PDB entry 6WRQ | X-ray diffraction, 1.85 A resolution | chain A

[Chain A]
Protein: Tyrosine--tRNA ligase
Source organism: Methanocaldococcus jannaschii (strain ATCC 43067 / DSM 2661 / JAL-1 / JCM 10045 / NBRC 100440)
Notes: EC 6.1.1.1
Reference sequence: Q57834 (SYY_METJA); residues 1-306 here = UniProt positions 1-306
Amino-acid sequence (314 residues; numbered 1 to 314; the number before each row is that of its first residue):
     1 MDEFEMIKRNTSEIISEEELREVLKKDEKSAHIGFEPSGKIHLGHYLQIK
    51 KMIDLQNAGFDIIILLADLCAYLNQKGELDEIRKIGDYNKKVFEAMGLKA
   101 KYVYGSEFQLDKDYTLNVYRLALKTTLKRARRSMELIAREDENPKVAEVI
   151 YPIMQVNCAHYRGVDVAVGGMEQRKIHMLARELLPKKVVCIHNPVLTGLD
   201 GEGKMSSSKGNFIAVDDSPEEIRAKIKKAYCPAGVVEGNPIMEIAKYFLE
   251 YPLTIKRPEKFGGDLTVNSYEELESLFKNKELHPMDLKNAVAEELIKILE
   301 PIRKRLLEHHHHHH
Unresolved in the structure: 311-314
Sequence notes: engineered mutation His-32 (Tyr in Q57834), Cys-70 (His in Q57834), Cys-158 (Asp in Q57834), Ala-159 (Ile in Q57834), Arg-162 (Leu in Q57834); expression tag (307-314)
Swiss-Prot annotation at these positions:
  - region (Interaction with t-RNA): Lys-228 to Cys-231, His-283 to Lys-288
  - motif: Pro-37 to His-45 ('HIGH' region), Lys-204 to Ser-208 ('KMSKS' region)
  - binding site (L-tyrosine): Glu-36, Gln-173
  - binding site (ATP): Ser-207
  - site: Asn-143 (Interaction with t-RNA)
  - mutagenesis: Glu-107 (E107T: Confers specificity for the non-natural amino acid O-methyl-tyrosine; when associated with Q-32; A-158 and P-162), Asp-286 (D286A: Decreases the rate of aminoacylation more than 10-fold, without effect on tyrosyl adenylate synthesis ...), Lys-288 (K288A: Decreases the rate of aminoacylation more than 200-fold, without effect on tyrosyl adenylate synthesis)
Ion coordination: Na+: Asp-27, Pro-144
Small-molecule neighbours:
  - meta-nitro-tyrosine (NIY), molecule 1: His-32, Gly-34, Phe-35, Glu-36, Leu-65, Ala-67, Cys-70, Gln-109, Tyr-114, Ile-137, Tyr-151, Met-154, Gln-155, Cys-158, Gln-173
  - meta-nitro-tyrosine (NIY), molecule 2: Asn-74, Lys-76, Glu-135, Leu-136, Ile-137, Ala-138, Arg-139, Glu-140, Ser-206, Ser-208, Lys-209

[Summary]
Bound to chain A: meta-nitro-tyrosine. Asp-27 and Pro-144 form the Na+ site. From UniProt: L-tyrosine-binding
residues Glu-36 and Gln-173, ATP-binding residue Ser-207 and 3 mutagenesis sites.
Chain A is Tyrosine--tRNA ligase (Methanocaldococcus jannaschii (strain ATCC 43067 / DSM 2661 / JAL-1 / JCM
10045 / NBRC 100440)); the structure, Crystal structure of Mj 3-nitro-tyrosine tRNA synthetase (5B) S158C
variant bound to 3-nitro-tyrosine, was determined by X-ray diffraction together with 6WRK, 6WRN and 6WRT from
the same study.
